Entry 9BLS (electron microscopy, 2.96 A resolution); this record covers chains A and D of the 4 polymer chains in the assembly.

[Chain A]
Name: Stress-70 protein, mitochondrial
Organism: Homo sapiens
UniProtKB: P38646 (GRP75_HUMAN); residues 47-639 here = UniProt positions 47-639
Amino-acid sequence (594 residues; row label = number of the first residue in the row):
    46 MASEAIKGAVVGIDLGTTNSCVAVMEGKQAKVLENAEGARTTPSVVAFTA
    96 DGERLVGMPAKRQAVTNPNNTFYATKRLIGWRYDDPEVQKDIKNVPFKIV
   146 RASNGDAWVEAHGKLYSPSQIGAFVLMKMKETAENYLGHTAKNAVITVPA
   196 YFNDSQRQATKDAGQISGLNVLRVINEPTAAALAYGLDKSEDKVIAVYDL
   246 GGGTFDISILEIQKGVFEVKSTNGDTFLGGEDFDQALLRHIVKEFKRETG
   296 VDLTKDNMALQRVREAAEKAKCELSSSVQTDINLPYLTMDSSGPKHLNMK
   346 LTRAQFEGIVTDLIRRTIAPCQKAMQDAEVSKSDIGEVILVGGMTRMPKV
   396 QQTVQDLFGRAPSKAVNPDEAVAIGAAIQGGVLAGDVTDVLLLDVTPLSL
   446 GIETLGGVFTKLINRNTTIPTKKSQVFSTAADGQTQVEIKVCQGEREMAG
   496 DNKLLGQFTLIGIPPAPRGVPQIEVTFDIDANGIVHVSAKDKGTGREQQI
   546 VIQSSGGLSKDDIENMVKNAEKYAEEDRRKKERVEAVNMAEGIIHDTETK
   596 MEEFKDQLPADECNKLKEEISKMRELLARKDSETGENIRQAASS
Sequence notes: initiating methionine (46); engineered mutation Trp126 (Arg in P38646)
Swiss-Prot annotation at these positions:
  - region: Val432 to Thr441 (Interdomain linker)
  - binding site (ADP): Thr63, Asn64, Glu313, Lys316, Ser320, Gly388, Arg391
  - modified residue: Lys76 (N6-acetyllysine), Thr87 (Phosphothreonine), Lys135 (N6-acetyllysine), Lys138 (N6-acetyllysine), Lys143 (N6-acetyllysine), Lys206 (N6-acetyllysine), Lys234 (N6-acetyllysine), Lys288 (N6-acetyllysine), Lys300 (N6-acetyllysine), Lys368 (N6-succinyllysine), Lys394 (N6-succinyllysine), Ser408 (Phosphoserine), Arg513 (Omega-N-methylarginine), Lys567 (N6-acetyllysine), Lys600 (N6-acetyllysine), Lys610 (N6-succinyllysine), Lys612 (N6-acetyllysine)
  - natural variant: Trp126 (R126W: In EVPLS; this construct carries the variant), Tyr128 (Y128C: In EVPLS), Ser212 (S212P: In SIDBA4; uncertain significance), Gly388 (G388S: In SIDBA4; uncertain significance), Glu415 (E415K: In SIDBA4; uncertain significance), Ile458 to Asn459 (deletion: In SIDBA4)
  - mutagenesis: Thr441 (T441A: No effect on interaction with UBXN2A), Pro442 (P442A: Abolishes interaction with UBXN2A), Gly489 (G489E: Significant loss of interaction with FXN and ISCU. Significant increase in interaction with NFS1), Lys555 (K555A: Reduces interaction with UBXN2A), Ile558 (I558A: Abolishes interaction with UBXN2A)
From the paper describing this entry:
  - conformationally variable residues (domain motion): Lys316, Ser320
  - binding site for Substrate peptide (chain D): Leu450, Phe472, Ala475, Val482, Ile484
  - disease-associated variants - R126W: decreased catalytic activity (citing earlier work)

[Chain D]
Name: Substrate peptide
Organism: Homo sapiens
Amino-acid sequence (7 residues; numbered 435 to 441; the number before each row is that of its first residue):
   435 VLLLDVT

[Chain A / chain D interface]
Residue-residue contacts (23):
  Ile447(A) - Leu437(D)  hydrophobic
  Glu448(A) - Leu436(D)
  Thr449(A) - Leu436(D)
  Thr449(A) - Leu437(D)
  Leu450(A) - Leu436(D)
  Leu450(A) - Leu437(D)  hydrogen bond (backbone-backbone)
  Leu450(A) - Leu438(D)  hydrophobic
  Val471(A) - Val440(D)
  Phe472(A) - Leu437(D)  hydrophobic
  Phe472(A) - Leu438(D)
  Phe472(A) - Asp439(D)
  Ser473(A) - Leu437(D)
  Ser473(A) - Leu438(D)  hydrogen bond (backbone-backbone)
  Ser473(A) - Val440(D)
  Thr474(A) - Leu438(D)
  Ala475(A) - Leu436(D)
  Ala475(A) - Leu438(D)
  Gln479(A) - Val435(D)
  Val482(A) - Leu437(D)  hydrophobic
  Glu483(A) - Val435(D)  hydrogen bond (backbone-backbone)
  Glu483(A) - Leu437(D)
  Ile484(A) - Leu437(D)  hydrophobic
  Val520(A) - Leu437(D)  hydrophobic
Also at the interface, not in a pair above, chain A (18 interface residues in all): Gln470, Gln481, Lys485, Arg513

[Summary]
18 residues of chain A and 6 residues of chain D are in contact; the contacts include 3 hydrogen bonds.
Main-chain hydrogen bonds include Leu450(A)-Leu437(D), Ser473(A)-Leu438(D) and Glu483(A)-Val435(D). From the
paper: a binding site for Substrate peptide (chain D) at Leu450(A), Phe472(A) and Ala475(A) among others;
R126W of chain A reduces catalytic activity.
Chain A is Stress-70 protein, mitochondrial and chain D is Substrate peptide, both from Homo sapiens; the
structure, Structure of the human mitochondrial Hsp70 (mortalin; R126W mutant) bound to nucleotide exchange
factor GrpEL1 (WT), was determined by electron microscopy, deposited together with 9BLT and 9BLU.
